8W1S - chains E and K of the 11 polymer chains in the assembly; structure by electron microscopy, 3.10 A resolution.

Chain E:
Molecule: Core protein VP3
From: Bluetongue virus (serotype 1 / isolate South Africa)
UniProt: Q1AE73 (Q1AE73_9REOV); residue numbers follow UniProt; this construct covers 1-901
Sequence (901 residues; numbered 1 to 901; the number before each row is that of its first residue):
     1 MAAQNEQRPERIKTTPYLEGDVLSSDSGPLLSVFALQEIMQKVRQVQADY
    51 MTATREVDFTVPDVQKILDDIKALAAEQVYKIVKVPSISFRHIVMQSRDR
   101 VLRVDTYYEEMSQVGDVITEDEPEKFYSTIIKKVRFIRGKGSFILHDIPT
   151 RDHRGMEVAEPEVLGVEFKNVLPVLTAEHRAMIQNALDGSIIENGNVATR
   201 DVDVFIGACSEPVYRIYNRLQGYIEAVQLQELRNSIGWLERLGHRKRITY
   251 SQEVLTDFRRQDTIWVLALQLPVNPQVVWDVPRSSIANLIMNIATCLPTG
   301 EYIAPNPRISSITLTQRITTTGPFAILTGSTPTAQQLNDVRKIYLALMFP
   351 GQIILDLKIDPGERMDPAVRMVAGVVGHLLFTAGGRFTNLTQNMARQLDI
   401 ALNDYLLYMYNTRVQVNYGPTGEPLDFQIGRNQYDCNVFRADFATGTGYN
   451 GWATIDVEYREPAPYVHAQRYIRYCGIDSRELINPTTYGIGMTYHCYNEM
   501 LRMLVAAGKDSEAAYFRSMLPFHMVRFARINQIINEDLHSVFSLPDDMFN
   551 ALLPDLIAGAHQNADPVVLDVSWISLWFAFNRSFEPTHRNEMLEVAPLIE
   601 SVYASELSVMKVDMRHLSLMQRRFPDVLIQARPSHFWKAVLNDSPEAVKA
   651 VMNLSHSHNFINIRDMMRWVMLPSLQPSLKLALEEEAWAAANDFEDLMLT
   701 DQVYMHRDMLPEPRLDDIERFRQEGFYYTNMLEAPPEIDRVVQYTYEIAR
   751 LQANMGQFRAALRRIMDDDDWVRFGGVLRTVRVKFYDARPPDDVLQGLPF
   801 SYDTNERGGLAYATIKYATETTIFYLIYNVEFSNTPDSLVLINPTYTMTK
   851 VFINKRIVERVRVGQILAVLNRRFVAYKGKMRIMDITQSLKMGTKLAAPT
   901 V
Not modelled in the structure: 1-29, 43-58
From the paper describing this entry:
  - mutagenesis - R431F: abolished growth in response to reverse genetics method

Chain K:
Molecule: RNA-directed RNA polymerase
From: Bluetongue virus (serotype 1 / isolate South Africa)
Notes: EC 2.7.7.48
UniProt: W0G557 (W0G557_9REOV); numbering as in UniProt (aligned over 1-1302)
Sequence (1302 residues; numbered 1 to 1302; the number before each row is that of its first residue):
     1 MVAITVQGAQLIKRVVERFYPGIAFNINEGACYIYKFSDHIRRIRMKHGT
    51 KYRRQAEEIIRNISLRKERLYGIPVLDEVEWKYVFDGQTFQSYAFEVYVN
   101 SILPWSELDPEEEFLRNYRVSREMTEVEKFIEFRAKNEMQIYGDIPIKVW
   151 CCFINELSAELKHVPLGMQVMADFVNRFDSPFHQGNRDLSNLEDFQVAYT
   201 TPLLFEMCCMESILEFNIKMRMREEEISALEFGDMKVDPVGLLREFFILC
   251 LPHPKKINNVLRAPYSWFVKMWGVGADPIVVLQSTAGDDRNSKDVFYDKF
   301 RTEPNRYKALFRSSFYNESRRMNEEKILEAVKYSQKLGSHDRRLPLFEKM
   351 LKTVYTTPFYPHKSSNMILASFLLSIQTITGYGRAWVKNVSTEFDKQLKP
   401 NPSNLVQDVSDLTREFFKQAYVEAKERREEIVKPEDLYTSMLRLARNTSS
   451 GFSTEIYVKKRFGPRLRDKDLIKINSRIKALVIFTKGHTVFTDEELHKKY
   501 NSVELYQTKGSRDVPIKATRTIYSINLSVLVPQLIVTLPLNEYFSRVGGI
   551 TSPDYKKIGGKVIVGDLEATGSRVMDAADCFRNSADRDIFTIAIDYSEYD
   601 THLTRHNFRTGMLQGIREAMAPYRDLRYEGYTLEQIIDFGYGEGRVANTL
   651 WNGKRRLFKTTFDAYIRLDESERDKGSFKVPKGVLPVSSVDVANRIAVDK
   701 GFDTLIAATDGSDLALIDTHLSGENSTLIANSMHNMAIGTLMQREVGREQ
   751 PGVLTFLSEQYVGDDTLFYTKLHTTDTKVFDKVAASIFDTVAKCGHEASP
   801 SKTMMTPYSVEKTQTHAKQGCYVPQDRMMIISSERRKDIEDVQGYVRSQV
   851 QTMITKVSRGFCHDLAQLILMLKTTFIGAWKMKRTIKEDAMYRDRKFDSN
   901 DEDGFTLIQIRNPLALYVPIGWNGYGAHPAALNIVMTEEMYVDSIMISKL
   951 DEIMAPIRRIVHDIPPCWNETQGDKRGLISATKMSFFSKMARPAVQAALS
  1001 DPQIINLVEELPLGEFSPGRISRTMMHSALLKESSARTLLSSGYELEYQK
  1051 ALNSWITQVSMRLGEESGVISTSYAKLFDVYFEGELDGAPHMFPDQNLSP
  1101 QFYIQKMMIGPRVSSRVRNSYVDRIDVILRKDVVMRGFITANTILNVIEK
  1151 LGTNHSVGDLVTVFTLMNIETRVAEELAEYMTSEKIRFDALKLLKKGIAG
  1201 DEFTMSLNVATQDFIDTYLAYPYQLTKTEVDAISLYCTQMIMLRAALGLP
  1251 KKKMKIVVTDDAKKRYKIRLQRFRTHVPKIKVLKKLIDPNRMTVRNLENQ
  1301 FV
Not modelled in the structure: 1, 460-470

Interface between chain E and chain K:
Residue-residue contacts - 11 pairs, chain E then chain K:
  Leu-30(E) with Tyr-1266(K)
  Leu-31(E) with Phe-1273(K), hydrophobic
  Ser-32(E) with Glu-1298(K)
  Val-33(E) with Val-1294(K); Glu-1298(K), hydrogen bond (backbone-side chain)
  Phe-34(E) with Arg-1295(K)
  Gln-37(E) with Pro-1289(K); Arg-1295(K), hydrogen bond
  Met-40(E) with Val-1282(K), hydrophobic; Ile-1287(K); Pro-1289(K)
Also at the interface, not in a pair above, chain E (9 interface residues in all): Leu-36, Ile-318
Also at the interface, not in a pair above, chain K (11 interface residues in all): Leu-1270, Val-1277, Asn-1290

In short:
9 residues of chain E face 11 of chain K across their interface; the contacts include 2 hydrogen bonds. Polar
pairs include Val-33(E)/Glu-1298(K) and Gln-37(E)/Arg-1295(K). From the paper: R431F of chain E abolishes
growth in response to reverse genetics method.
Here chain E is Core protein VP3 and chain K is RNA-directed RNA polymerase, both from Bluetongue virus
(serotype 1 / isolate South Africa). Entry 8W1S (Cryo-EM structure of BTV pre-core) was determined by electron
microscopy, deposited together with 8W12, 8W19, 8W1C, 8W1O and 8W1R.
